PDB entry 1HK2 | X-ray diffraction, 2.80 A resolution | chain A

Chain A:
Name: Serum albumin
From: Homo sapiens
UniProtKB: P02768 (ALBU_HUMAN); residues 1-585 here correspond to UniProt positions 25-609 (UniProt number = residue number + 24)
Sequence (585 residues; row label = number of the first residue in the row):
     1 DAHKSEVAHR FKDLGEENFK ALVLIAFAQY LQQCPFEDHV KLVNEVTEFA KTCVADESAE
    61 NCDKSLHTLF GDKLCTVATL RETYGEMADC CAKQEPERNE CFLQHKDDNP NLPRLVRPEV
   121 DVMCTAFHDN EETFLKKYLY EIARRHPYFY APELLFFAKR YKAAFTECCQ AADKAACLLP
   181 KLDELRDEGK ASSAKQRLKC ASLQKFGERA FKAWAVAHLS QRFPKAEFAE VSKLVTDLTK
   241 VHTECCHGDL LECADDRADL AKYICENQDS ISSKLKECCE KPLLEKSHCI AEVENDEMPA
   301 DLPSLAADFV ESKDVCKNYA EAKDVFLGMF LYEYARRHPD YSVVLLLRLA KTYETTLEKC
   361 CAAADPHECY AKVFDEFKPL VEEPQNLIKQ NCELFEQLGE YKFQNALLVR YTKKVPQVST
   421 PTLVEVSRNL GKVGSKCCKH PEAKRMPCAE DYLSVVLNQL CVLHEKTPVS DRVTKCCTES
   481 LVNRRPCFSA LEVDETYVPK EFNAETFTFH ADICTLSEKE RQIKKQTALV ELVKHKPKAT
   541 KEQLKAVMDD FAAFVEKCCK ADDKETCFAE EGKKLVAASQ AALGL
Unresolved in the structure: 1-4, 77-88, 577-585
Differences from the reference sequence: engineered mutation H218 (Arg242 in P02768)
UniProt features mapped onto this chain:
  - binding site (Cu cation): H3
  - binding site (Ca(2+)): E6, D13, E244, D249, E252, D255, D259
  - binding site (Zn(2+)): H67, H247, D249
  - binding site ((4Z,15Z)-bilirubin IXalpha): K240
  - site: K4 (Not glycated), K20 (Not glycated), K41 (Not glycated), K64 (Not glycated), K73 (Not glycated), K93 (Not glycated), K106 (Not glycated), K136 (Not glycated), K159 (Not glycated), K174 (Not glycated), K181 (Not glycated), K190 (Not glycated), K195 (Not glycated), K199 (Aspirin-acetylated lysine), K205 (Not glycated), K212 (Not glycated), K240 (Not glycated), K262 (Not glycated), K274 (Not glycated), K286 (Not glycated) and 18 more in UniProt
  - modified residue: S5 (Phosphoserine), S58 (Phosphoserine), S65 (Phosphoserine), T83 (Phosphothreonine), K205 (N6-succinyllysine), S273 (Phosphoserine), S419 (Phosphoserine), T420 (Phosphothreonine), T422 (Phosphothreonine), K436 (N6-succinyllysine), S489 (Phosphoserine), K519 (N6-succinyllysine), K534 (N6-methyllysine), K564 (N6-succinyllysine)
  - glycosylation: K12 (N-linked (Glc) (glycation) lysine), K51 (N-linked (Glc) (glycation) lysine), K137 (N-linked (Glc) (glycation) lysine), K162 (N-linked (Glc) (glycation) lysine), K199 (N-linked (Glc) (glycation) lysine), K225 (N-linked (Glc) (glycation) lysine), K233 (N-linked (Glc) (glycation) lysine), K276 (N-linked (Glc) (glycation) lysine), K281 (N-linked (Glc) (glycation) lysine), K313 (N-linked (Glc) (glycation) lysine), K317 (N-linked (Glc) (glycation) lysine), N318 (N-linked (GlcNAc...) asparagine), K323 (N-linked (Glc) (glycation) lysine), K351 (N-linked (Glc) (glycation) lysine), K378 (N-linked (Glc) (glycation) lysine), K413 (N-linked (Glc) (glycation) lysine), K439 (N-linked (Glc) (glycation) lysine), K444 (N-linked (Glc) (glycation) lysine), D494 (N-linked (GlcNAc...) asparagine), K525 (N-linked (Glc) (glycation) lysine) and 4 more in UniProt
Disulfides: C53-C62, C75-C91, C90-C101, C124-C169, C168-C177, C200-C246, C245-C253, C265-C279, C278-C289, C316-C361, C360-C369, C392-C438, C437-C448, C461-C477, C476-C487, C514-C559, C558-C567
Ligand contacts:
  - 3,5,3',5'-tetraiodo-L-thyronine (T44), molecule 1: Y150, K195, K199, F211, W214, A215, H218, L219, R222, L238, H242, R257, L260, I290, A291, V293
  - 3,5,3',5'-tetraiodo-L-thyronine (T44), molecule 2: L387, Q390, N391, L394, A406, L407, R410, Y411, K414, L453, S489
  - 3,5,3',5'-tetraiodo-L-thyronine (T44), molecule 3: F502, F507, A528, E531, L532, H535, V547, M548, F551, L575, V576
  - 3,5,3',5'-tetraiodo-L-thyronine (T44), molecule 4: E505, T506, F507, T508, F509, H510, I513, L516, K524, K525, T527, A528, M548, F551, A552, V555, F568
Reported in the primary citation:
  - contacts within the chain: A528-L532 (backbone contact)
  - disease-associated variants - R218H (10- to 15-fold): increased binding to T4 (citing earlier work)
  - conformationally variable residues (side-chain flip): W214
  - mutagenesis - R218H (9 A): unchanged binding to molar excess of myristate

Summary:
Bound to chain A: 4 copies of 3,5,3',5'-tetraiodo-L-thyronine. UniProt lists Cu cation-binding residue H3, 7
Ca2+-binding residues, 3 Zn2+-binding residues and (4Z,15Z)-bilirubin IXalpha-binding residue K240. From the
paper: R218H increases binding to T4; conformational variability at W214.
Chain A is Serum albumin (Homo sapiens); the structure, Human serum albumin mutant R218H complexed with
thyroxine (3,3',5,5'-tetraiodo-L-thyronine), was determined by X-ray diffraction together with 1HK1, 1HK3,
1HK4 and 1HK5 from the same study.
